Entry 8ZKP (electron microscopy, 2.64 A resolution); this record covers chains B and D of the 9 polymer chains in the assembly.

== Chain B ==
Protein: Siderophore exporter MmpL5
Organism: Mycobacterium tuberculosis H37Rv
Reference sequence: P9WJV1 (MMPL5_MYCTU); residue numbers follow UniProt; this construct covers 1-964
Amino-acid sequence (964 residues; numbered 1 to 964; the number before each row is that of its first residue):
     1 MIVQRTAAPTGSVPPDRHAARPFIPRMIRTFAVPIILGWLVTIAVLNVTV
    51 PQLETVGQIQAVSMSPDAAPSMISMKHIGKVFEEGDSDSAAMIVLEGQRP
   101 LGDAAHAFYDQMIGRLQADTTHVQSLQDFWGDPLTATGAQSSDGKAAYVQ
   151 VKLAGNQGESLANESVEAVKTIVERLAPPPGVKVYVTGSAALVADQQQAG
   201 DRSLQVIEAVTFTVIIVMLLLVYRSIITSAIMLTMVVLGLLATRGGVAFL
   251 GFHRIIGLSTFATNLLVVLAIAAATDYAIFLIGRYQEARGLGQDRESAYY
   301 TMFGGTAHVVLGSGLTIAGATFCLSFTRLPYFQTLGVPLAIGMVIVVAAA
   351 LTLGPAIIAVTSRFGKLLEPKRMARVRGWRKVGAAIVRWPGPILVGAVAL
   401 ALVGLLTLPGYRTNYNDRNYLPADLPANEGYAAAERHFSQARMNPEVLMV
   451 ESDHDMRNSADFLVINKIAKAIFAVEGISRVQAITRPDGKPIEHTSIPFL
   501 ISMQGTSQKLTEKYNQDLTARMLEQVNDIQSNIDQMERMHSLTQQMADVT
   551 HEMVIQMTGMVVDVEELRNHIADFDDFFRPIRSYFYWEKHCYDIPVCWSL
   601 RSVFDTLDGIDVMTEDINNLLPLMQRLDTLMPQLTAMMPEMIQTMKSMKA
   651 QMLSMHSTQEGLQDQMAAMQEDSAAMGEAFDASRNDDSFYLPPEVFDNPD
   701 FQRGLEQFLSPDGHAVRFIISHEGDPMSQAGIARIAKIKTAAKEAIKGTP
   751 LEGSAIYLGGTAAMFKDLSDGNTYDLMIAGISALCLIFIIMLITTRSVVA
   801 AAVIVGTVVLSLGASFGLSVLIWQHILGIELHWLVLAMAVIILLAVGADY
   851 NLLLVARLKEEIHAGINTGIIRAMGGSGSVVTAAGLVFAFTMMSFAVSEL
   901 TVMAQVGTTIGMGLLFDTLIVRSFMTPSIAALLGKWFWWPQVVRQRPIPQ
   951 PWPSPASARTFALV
Disordered / not traced: 1-18, 503-668, 957-964
Ligand contacts:
  - phosphatidylethanolamine (PEV; (1S)-2-{[(2-aminoethoxy)(hydroxy)phosphoryl]oxy}-1-[(palmitoyloxy)methyl]ethyl stearate), molecule 1: Ile24, Phe303, Gly304, Ala307, His308, Leu311, Gly312, Leu315, Ala318, Gly319, Ala348, Leu351, Thr352, Leu786, Ile790, Ile793, Thr794, Arg796
  - phosphatidylethanolamine (PEV), molecule 2: Gly396, Ala399, Leu400, Val403
  - phosphatidylethanolamine (PEV), molecule 3: Leu784, Cys785, Phe788, Arg796, Val798, Val805, Trp939, Pro940, Gln941
  - PN7 (N~3~-[(2S)-2-hydroxy-3,3-dimethyl-4-(phosphonooxy)butanoyl]-N-(2-sulfanylethyl)-beta-alaninamide), molecule 1: Trp389, Pro392, Ile393
  - PN7, molecule 2: Trp936, Trp939, Val942

== Chain D ==
Protein: Meromycolate extension acyl carrier protein
Organism: Mycolicibacterium smegmatis MC2 155
Reference sequence: A0R0B3 (ACPM_MYCS2); residue numbers follow UniProt; this construct covers 1-99
Amino-acid sequence (99 residues; each row starts with the number of its first residue):
     1 MAATQEEIIAGLAEIIEEVTGIEPSEVTPEKSFVDDLDIDSLSMVEIAVQ
    51 TEDKYGVKIPDEDLAGLRTVGDVVAYIQKLEEENPEAAAALREKFAADQ
Disordered / not traced: 84-99
Covalent attachments: compound PN7 linked to Ser41

== Interface between chain B and chain D ==
Pairs across the interface (50):
  Arg377(B) - Val19(D)
  Arg377(B) - Thr20(D)  hydrogen bond (side chain-backbone)
  Arg380(B) - Glu18(D)  salt bridge
  Arg380(B) - Glu46(D)  salt bridge
  Arg380(B) - Gln50(D)  hydrogen bond
  Lys381(B) - Asp40(D)  salt bridge
  Lys381(B) - Ser43(D)
  Lys381(B) - Glu46(D)
  Ala384(B) - Glu46(D)
  Val387(B) - Val49(D)  hydrophobic
  Arg388(B) - Val45(D)
  Arg388(B) - Val49(D)
  Arg388(B) - Ile59(D)  hydrogen bond (side chain-backbone)
  Arg388(B) - Pro60(D)
  Arg388(B) - Asp61(D)  salt bridge
  Arg388(B) - Leu64(D)
  Trp389(B) - Val45(D)  hydrophobic
  Trp389(B) - Asp61(D)  hydrogen bond
  Asn867(B) - Val49(D)
  Asn867(B) - Asp53(D)
  Thr868(B) - Gln50(D)
  Thr868(B) - Asp53(D)  hydrogen bond
  Ile871(B) - Glu46(D)
  Ile871(B) - Val49(D)  hydrophobic
  Arg872(B) - Glu18(D)  salt bridge
  Gln945(B) - Asp53(D)
  Arg946(B) - Glu52(D)  salt bridge
  Arg946(B) - Asp53(D)  salt bridge
  Pro947(B) - Asp53(D)
  Pro949(B) - Lys54(D)
  Pro949(B) - Tyr55(D)
  Gln950(B) - Lys54(D)  hydrogen bond (backbone-backbone)
  Gln950(B) - Tyr55(D)
  Pro951(B) - Tyr55(D)
  Trp952(B) - Ala3(D)
  Trp952(B) - Glu7(D)
  Trp952(B) - Ile8(D)
  Trp952(B) - Gly11(D)
  Trp952(B) - Leu12(D)
  Trp952(B) - Thr51(D)
  Trp952(B) - Tyr55(D)  hydrophobic
  Trp952(B) - Val57(D)  hydrophobic
  Trp952(B) - Ile77(D)  hydrophobic
  Trp952(B) - Glu81(D)
  Pro953(B) - Glu7(D)
  Pro953(B) - Gly11(D)
  Pro953(B) - Glu14(D)
  Pro953(B) - Tyr55(D)
  Pro955(B) - Glu6(D)
  Pro955(B) - Ala10(D)  hydrophobic
Also at the interface, not in a pair above, chain B (26 interface residues in all): Ala385, Ala864, Gly865, Ile948, Ser954, Ala956
Also at the interface, not in a pair above, chain D (33 interface residues in all): Gly21, Leu42, Ala48, Gly56

== Overview ==
26 residues of chain B and 33 residues of chain D are in contact, with 6 hydrogen bonds and 7 salt bridges.
Polar contacts include Arg380(B)-Glu18(D), Arg380(B)-Glu46(D) and Lys381(B)-Asp40(D). Bound to chain B: 3
copies of phosphatidylethanolamine and compound PN7.
Chain B is Siderophore exporter MmpL5 (Mycobacterium tuberculosis H37Rv) and chain D is Meromycolate extension
acyl carrier protein (Mycolicibacterium smegmatis MC2 155); the structure, Cryo-EM structure of the efflux
transporter MmpL5/MmpS5 from Mycobacterium tuberculosis, C3 symmetry, was determined by electron microscopy.
